8V9K - chains A and D of the 59 polymer chains in the assembly; structure by electron microscopy, 3.10 A resolution.

[Chain A]
Molecule: 23S Ribosomal RNA
From: Mycolicibacterium smegmatis MC2 155
Sequence (3164 nucleotides; row label = number of the first residue in the row; numbers below 1 keep their minus sign (U-2 is residue -2)):
    -2 UUGUAAGUGU UUAAGGGCGC AUGGUGGAUG CCUUGGCACU GGGAGCCGAU GAAGGACGUA
    58 GGAGGCUGCG AUAAGCCUCG GGGAGCUGUC AACCGAGCGU UGAUCCGAGG AUGUCCGAAU
   118 GGGGAAACCC GGCACGAGUG AUGUCGUGUC ACCAGGCGCU GAAUAUAUAG GCGUCUGGGG
   178 GGAACGCGGG GAAGUGAAAC AUCUCAGUAC CCGUAGGAAG AGAAAACAAA AUGUGAUUCC
   238 GUGAGUAGUG GCGAGCGAAA GCGGAGGAUG GCUAAACCGU AUGCAUGUGA UACCGGGUAG
   298 GGGUUGUGUG UGCGGGGUUG UGGGACCUAU CUUUCCGGCU CUACCUGGCU GGAGGGCAGU
   358 GAGAAAAUGU UGUGGUUAGC GGAAAUGGCU UGGGAUGGCC UGCCGUAGAC GGUGAGAGCC
   418 CGGUACGUGA AAACCCGACG UCUGUCUUGA UGGUGUUCCC GAGUAGCAGC GGGCCCGUGG
   478 AAUCUGCUGU GAAUCUGCCG GGACCACCCG GUAAGCCUGA AUACUUCCCA GUGACCGAUA
   538 GCGGAUUAGU ACCGUGAGGG AAUGGUGAAA AGUACCCCGG GAGGGGAGUG AAAGAGUACC
   598 UGAAACCGUG CGCUUACAAU CCGUCAGAGC CCUCGACGUG UCGUGGGGUG AUGGCGUGCC
   658 UUUUGAAGAA UGAGCCUGCG AGUCAGGGAC AUGUCGCGAG GUUAACCCGG GUGGGGUAGC
   718 CGCAGCGAAA GCGAGUCUGA AUAGGGCGUA UCCACACAAG AGUGUGUGGU GUAGUGGUGU
   778 GUUCUGGACC CGAAGCGGAG UGAUCUACCC AUGGCCAGGG UGAAGCGCGG GUAAGACCGC
   838 GUGGAGGCCC GAACCCACUU AGGUUGAAGA CUGAGGGGAU GAGCUGUGGG UAGGGGUGAA
   898 AGGCCAAUCA AACUCCGUGA UAGCUGGUUC UCCCCGAAAU GCAUUUAGGU GCAGCGUCGC
   958 AUGUUUCUUG CCGGAGGUAG AGCUACUGGA UGGCCGAUGG GCCCCACAGG GUUACUGACG
  1018 UCAGCCAAAC UCCGAAUGCC GGUAAGUCCA AGAGUGCGGC AGUGGGACGG CGGGGGAUAA
  1078 GCUCCGUGCG UCGAGAGGGA AACAGCCCAG AUCGCCGGCU AAGGCCCCUA AGCGUGUGCU
  1138 AAGUGGAAAA GGAUGUGCAG UCGCGAAGAC AACCAGGAGG UUGGCUUAGA AGCAGCCACC
  1198 CUUGAAAGAG UGCGUAAUAG CUCACUGGUC AAGUGAUUGU GCGCCGAUAA UGUAGCGGGG
  1258 CUCAAGCACA CCGCCGAAGC CGCGGCAGCC AACGUGUUGG CUGGGUAGGG GAGCGUCCUG
  1318 CAUCCGGUGA AGCCGCCGAG UGAUCGAGUG GUGGAGGGUG UGGGAGUGAG AAUGCAGGCA
  1378 UGAGUAGCGA UUAGGCAAGU GAGAACCUUG CCCGCCGAAA GACCAAGGGU UCCUGGGCCA
  1438 GGCCAGUCCG CCCAGGGUGA GUCGGGACCU AAGGCGAGGC CGACAGGCGU AGUCGAUGGA
  1498 CAACGGGUUG AUAUUCCCGU ACCCGUGUAU GUGCGUCCAU GAUGAAUCAG CGGUACUAAC
  1558 CAUCCAAAAC CACCGUGACC GCACCUUUCG GGGUGUGGCG UUGGUGGGGC UGCAUGGGAC
  1618 CUUCGUUGGU AGUAGUCAAG CGAUGGGGUG ACGCAGGAAG GUAGCCGUAC CGGUCAGUGG
  1678 UAAUACCGGG GUAAGCCUGU AGGGAGUCAG AUAGGUAAAU CCGUCUGGCA UAUAUCCUGA
  1738 GAGGUGAUGC AUAGCCGAGU GAGGCGAAUU CGGUGAUCCU AUGCUGCCGA GAAAAGCCUC
  1798 UAGCGAGGAC AUACACGGCC CGUACCCCAA ACCAACACAG GUGGUCAGGU AGAGAAUACU
  1858 AAGGCGUACG AGUGAACUAU GGUUAAGGAA CUCGGCAAAA UGCCCCCGUA ACUUCGGGAG
  1918 AAGGGGGACC CACAUGGCGU GUAAGCCUUU ACGGCCCAAG CGUGAGUGGG UGGCACAAAC
  1978 CAGUGAGAAG CGACUGUUUA CUAAAAACAC AGGUCCGUGC GAAGUCGCAA GACGAUGUAU
  2038 ACGGACUGAC GCCUGCCCGG UGCUGGAAGG UUAAGAGGAC CCGUUAACUC CCUUUGGGGG
  2098 UGAAGCGGAG AAUUUAAGCC CCAGUAAACG GCGGUGGUAA CUAUAACCAU CCUAAGGUAG
  2158 CGAAAUUCCU UGUCGGGUAA GUUCCGACCU GCACGAAUGG CGUAACGACU UCUCAACUGU
  2218 CUCAACCAUA GACUCGGCGA AAUUGCACUA CGAGUAAAGA UGCUCGUUAC GCGCGGCAGG
  2278 ACGAAAAGAC CCCGGGACCU UCACUACAAC UUGGUAUUGG UGCUCGAUAC GGUUUGUGUA
  2338 GGAUAGGUGG GAGACUGUGA AGCUCACACG CCAGUGUGGG UGGAGUCGUU GUUGAAAUAC
  2398 CACUCUGAUC GUAUUGGGCC UCUAACCUCG GACCGUAUAU CCGGUUCAGG GACAGUGCCU
  2458 GGUGGGUAGU UUAACUGGGG CGGUUGCCUC CUAAAAUGUA ACGGAGGCGC CCAAAGGUUC
  2518 CCUCAACCUG GACGGCAAUC AGGUGUUGAG UGUAAGUGCA CAAGGGAGCU UGACUGCGAG
  2578 ACGGACAUGU CGAGCAGGGA CGAAAGUCGG GACUAGUGAU CCGGCACCUC UGAGUGGAAG
  2638 GGGUGUCGCU CAACGGAUAA AAGGUACCCC GGGGAUAACA GGCUGAUCUU CCCCAAGAGU
  2698 CCAUAUCGAC GGGAUGGUUU GGCACCUCGA UGUCGGCUCG UCGCAUCCUG GGGCUGGAGC
  2758 AGGUCCCAAG GGUUGGGCUG UUCGCCCAUU AAAGCGGCAC GCGAGCUGGG UUUAGAACGU
  2818 CGUGAGACAG UUCGGUCUCU AUCCGCCGCG CGCGUCAGAA GCUUGAGGAA ACCUGUCCCU
  2878 AGUACGAGAG GACCGGGACG GACGAACCUC UGGUAUACCA GUUGUCCCAC CAGGGGCACG
  2938 GCUGGAUAGC CACGUUCGGA CAGGAUAACC GCUGAAAGCA UCUAAGCGGG AAACCUCUUC
  2998 CAAGACCAGG CUUCUCACCC UCUAGGAGGG AUAAGGCCCC CCGCAGACCA CGGGAUUGAU
  3058 AGACCAGACC UGGAAGCCUA GUAAUAGGUG CAGGGAACUG GCACUAACCG GCCGAAAACU
  3118 UACAACACCC CAUAAUCGUU GUAAGAAGAA AACAUUGACG CACC
Disordered / not traced: -2 to 1, 1567-1604, 3121-3161

[Chain D]
Name: 50S ribosomal protein L3
From: Mycolicibacterium smegmatis MC2 155
Reference sequence: A0QSD1 (RL3_MYCS2); numbering as in UniProt (aligned over 1-217)
Sequence (217 residues; each row starts with the number of its first residue):
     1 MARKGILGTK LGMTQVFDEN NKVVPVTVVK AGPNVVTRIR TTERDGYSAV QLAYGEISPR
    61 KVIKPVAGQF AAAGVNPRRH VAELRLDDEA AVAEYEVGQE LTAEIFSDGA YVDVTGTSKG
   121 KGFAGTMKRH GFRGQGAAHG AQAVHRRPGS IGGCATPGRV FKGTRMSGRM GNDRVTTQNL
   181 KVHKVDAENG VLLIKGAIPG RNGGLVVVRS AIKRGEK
Disordered / not traced: 1, 216-217

[Chain A / chain D interface]
Pairs across the interface - 175 pairs, chain A then chain D:
  A858(A) - Gly140(D)  phosphate contact
  G859(A) - Gln142(D)  phosphate contact
  U861(A) - Gln142(D)  hydrogen bond to the base
  U1248(A) - Thr156(D)  base contact
  U1248(A) - Pro157(D)  base contact
  U1248(A) - Arg159(D)  hydrogen bond to the base
  A1872(A) - Phe123(D)  hydrogen bond to the sugar
  A1873(A) - Phe123(D)  sugar contact
  A1873(A) - Gly125(D)  sugar contact
  A1873(A) - Ser167(D)  sugar contact
  C1874(A) - Arg146(D)  salt bridge to the phosphate
  U1875(A) - Ala143(D)  phosphate contact
  U1875(A) - His145(D)  hydrogen bond to the phosphate
  U1875(A) - Arg146(D)  hydrogen bond to the phosphate
  A1876(A) - Ala143(D)  phosphate contact
  A1876(A) - His145(D)  salt bridge to the phosphate
  C1888(A) - His139(D)  hydrogen bond to the base
  U1889(A) - His139(D)  sugar contact
  G1891(A) - His139(D)  hydrogen bond to the base
  C1893(A) - Ala138(D)  base contact
  C1893(A) - His139(D)  stacking on the base
  U2217(A) - Ala138(D)  sugar contact
  U2217(A) - His139(D)  sugar contact
  C2218(A) - Gly136(D)  phosphate contact
  C2218(A) - Ala137(D)  hydrogen bond to the phosphate
  A2222(A) - Arg146(D)  salt bridge to the phosphate
  C2223(A) - Lys128(D)  salt bridge to the phosphate
  C2248(A) - Arg159(D)  hydrogen bond to the phosphate
  G2249(A) - Arg159(D)  salt bridge to the phosphate
  G2256(A) - Thr156(D)  base contact
  G2272(A) - Phe123(D)  base contact
  G2273(A) - Met166(D)  base contact
  C2274(A) - Ile151(D)  sugar contact
  C2274(A) - Met166(D)  base contact
  A2275(A) - Arg147(D)  salt bridge to the phosphate
  A2275(A) - Gly149(D)  phosphate contact
  G2276(A) - Ser150(D)  phosphate contact
  G2276(A) - Ile151(D)  hydrogen bond to the phosphate
  G2276(A) - Gly152(D)  sugar contact
  G2276(A) - Gly153(D)  hydrogen bond to the sugar
  G2276(A) - Cys154(D)  phosphate contact
  G2276(A) - Ala155(D)  sugar contact
  G2276(A) - Gly158(D)  hydrogen bond to the base
  G2276(A) - Val160(D)  base contact
  G2277(A) - Cys154(D)  phosphate contact
  G2277(A) - Ala155(D)  sugar contact
  G2277(A) - Gly158(D)  sugar contact
  U2735(A) - Arg133(D)  phosphate contact
  U2735(A) - Gly134(D)  sugar contact
  U2735(A) - Gln135(D)  sugar contact
  U2735(A) - Pro148(D)  hydrogen bond to the sugar
  U2735(A) - Gly149(D)  base contact
  U2735(A) - Ser150(D)  hydrogen bond to the base
  C2736(A) - Phe132(D)  phosphate contact
  C2736(A) - Arg133(D)  salt bridge to the phosphate
  C2736(A) - Ser150(D)  sugar contact
  G2737(A) - Arg165(D)  salt bridge to the phosphate
  C2795(A) - Thr156(D)  hydrogen bond to the sugar
  A2796(A) - Cys154(D)  phosphate contact
  A2796(A) - Ala155(D)  base contact
  A2796(A) - Thr156(D)  phosphate contact
  G2798(A) - Ser150(D)  base contact
  G2798(A) - Gly152(D)  base contact
  G2798(A) - Gly153(D)  sugar contact
  G2798(A) - Cys154(D)  hydrogen bond to the sugar
  C2799(A) - Ser150(D)  hydrogen bond to the sugar
  C2799(A) - Gly152(D)  sugar contact
  C2799(A) - Cys154(D)  phosphate contact
  G2802(A) - Gln135(D)  base contact
  G2802(A) - Val144(D)  sugar contact
  G2802(A) - Arg147(D)  salt bridge to the phosphate
  G2802(A) - Gly149(D)  base contact
  G2802(A) - Ser150(D)  base contact
  C2803(A) - Gln142(D)  phosphate contact
  C2803(A) - Val144(D)  sugar contact
  U2804(A) - Gly140(D)  sugar contact
  U2804(A) - Gln142(D)  phosphate contact
  G2842(A) - Ile151(D)  base contact
  G2842(A) - Arg159(D)  sugar contact
  G2842(A) - Val160(D)  hydrogen bond to the sugar
  C2843(A) - Val160(D)  sugar contact
  C2843(A) - Lys162(D)  phosphate contact
  C2843(A) - Gly163(D)  phosphate contact
  C2843(A) - Thr164(D)  sugar contact
  C2843(A) - Met166(D)  hydrogen bond to the sugar
  C2844(A) - Arg129(D)  hydrogen bond to the sugar
  C2844(A) - Gly163(D)  hydrogen bond to the phosphate
  C2844(A) - Thr164(D)  sugar contact
  C2844(A) - Met166(D)  sugar contact
  C2844(A) - Ser167(D)  hydrogen bond to the sugar
  G2845(A) - Arg129(D)  salt bridge to the phosphate
  G2845(A) - Arg169(D)  sugar contact
  C2846(A) - Arg169(D)  sugar contact
  A2857(A) - Val66(D)  sugar contact
  A2857(A) - Gln69(D)  base contact
  G2858(A) - Arg40(D)  base contact
  G2858(A) - Gln69(D)  hydrogen bond to the base
  C2859(A) - Arg40(D)  hydrogen bond to the base
  C2859(A) - Gln51(D)  hydrogen bond to the sugar
  C2859(A) - Val81(D)  sugar contact
  C2859(A) - Glu83(D)  hydrogen bond to the sugar
  U2860(A) - Tyr47(D)  hydrogen bond to the sugar
  U2860(A) - Glu83(D)  phosphate contact
  U2861(A) - Tyr47(D)  sugar contact
  U2861(A) - Arg85(D)  salt bridge to the phosphate
  G2862(A) - Arg85(D)  salt bridge to the phosphate
  A2903(A) - Ser118(D)  sugar contact
  A2903(A) - Val175(D)  sugar contact
  A2903(A) - Ile198(D)  sugar contact
  A2903(A) - Pro199(D)  sugar contact
  C2904(A) - Lys10(D)  phosphate contact
  C2904(A) - Met13(D)  sugar contact
  C2904(A) - Ser118(D)  phosphate contact
  C2904(A) - Lys119(D)  hydrogen bond to the phosphate
  C2904(A) - Ala197(D)  sugar contact
  C2904(A) - Ile198(D)  sugar contact
  C2904(A) - Gly200(D)  hydrogen bond to the phosphate
  C2905(A) - Lys119(D)  salt bridge to the phosphate
  U2906(A) - Met13(D)  sugar contact
  U2906(A) - Thr14(D)  sugar contact
  U2906(A) - Gln15(D)  hydrogen bond to the sugar
  U2906(A) - Pro25(D)  base contact
  C2947(A) - Lys119(D)  salt bridge to the phosphate
  C2948(A) - Lys121(D)  salt bridge to the phosphate
  C2948(A) - Lys128(D)  phosphate contact
  U2952(A) - Pro25(D)  sugar contact
  U2953(A) - Leu180(D)  sugar contact
  U2953(A) - Gly196(D)  sugar contact
  C2954(A) - Gln178(D)  hydrogen bond to the sugar
  C2954(A) - Asn179(D)  phosphate contact
  C2954(A) - Lys195(D)  salt bridge to the phosphate
  G2955(A) - Asn179(D)  phosphate contact
  G2955(A) - Lys213(D)  phosphate contact
  G2955(A) - Arg214(D)  salt bridge to the phosphate
  G2956(A) - Lys213(D)  salt bridge to the phosphate
  A2957(A) - Lys213(D)  base contact
  U2995(A) - Gln178(D)  hydrogen bond to the sugar
  U2995(A) - Ile212(D)  phosphate contact
  U2995(A) - Lys213(D)  sugar contact
  U2996(A) - Thr176(D)  phosphate contact
  U2996(A) - Gln178(D)  sugar contact
  C2997(A) - Arg174(D)  salt bridge to the phosphate
  C2997(A) - Thr176(D)  hydrogen bond to the phosphate
  G3007(A) - Arg40(D)  base contact
  C3008(A) - Arg38(D)  hydrogen bond to the sugar
  C3008(A) - Arg40(D)  hydrogen bond to the base
  C3008(A) - Arg44(D)  sugar contact
  C3008(A) - Asp45(D)  sugar contact
  U3009(A) - Arg38(D)  sugar contact
  U3009(A) - Arg44(D)  salt bridge to the phosphate
  U3009(A) - Gln69(D)  hydrogen bond to the base
  U3010(A) - Pro65(D)  hydrogen bond to the sugar
  U3010(A) - Gly68(D)  sugar contact
  U3010(A) - Gln69(D)  sugar contact
  C3011(A) - Lys64(D)  sugar contact
  C3011(A) - Pro65(D)  sugar contact
  U3012(A) - Lys64(D)  salt bridge to the phosphate
  A3031(A) - Lys64(D)  phosphate contact
  A3031(A) - Pro65(D)  sugar contact
  G3032(A) - Ile63(D)  sugar contact
  G3032(A) - Lys64(D)  hydrogen bond to the phosphate
  C3041(A) - Lys119(D)  base contact
  A3042(A) - Gly120(D)  phosphate contact
  G3043(A) - Gly120(D)  phosphate contact
  G3043(A) - Lys121(D)  phosphate contact
  G3043(A) - Gly122(D)  hydrogen bond to the phosphate
  G3043(A) - Arg169(D)  sugar contact
  A3044(A) - Phe123(D)  phosphate contact
  C3046(A) - Arg169(D)  base contact
  G3050(A) - Arg79(D)  salt bridge to the phosphate
  G3051(A) - Lys61(D)  salt bridge to the phosphate
  G3051(A) - Arg79(D)  salt bridge to the phosphate
  A3052(A) - Arg60(D)  salt bridge to the phosphate
  U3054(A) - Arg60(D)  sugar contact
  G3055(A) - Arg60(D)  sugar contact
Also at the interface, not in a pair above, chain A (90 interface residues in all): G860, G1249, A2221, C2734, U2738, A2856, A2902, C2907, C2998, G3033
Also at the interface, not in a pair above, chain D (93 interface residues in all): Ala72, Ala82, Ala124, Met127, Ala141, Phe161, Gly168, Met170, Asn172, Thr177, Arg201

[Summary]
Chain A and chain D form an interface of 90 and 93 residues respectively, with 39 hydrogen bonds, 25 salt
bridges and 1 aromatic stacking contact. Polar contacts include U861(A)-Gln142(D), U1248(A)-Arg159(D) and
C1888(A)-His139(D).
Here chain A is 23S Ribosomal RNA and chain D is 50S ribosomal protein L3, both from Mycolicibacterium
smegmatis MC2 155. Entry 8V9K (Cryo-EM structure of the Mycobacterium smegmatis 70S ribosome in complex with
hibernation factor Rv2629 (Balon) (Structure ...) was determined by electron microscopy, deposited together
with 8V9J and 8V9L.
